5AXW - chains A and B of the 4 polymer chains in the assembly; structure by X-ray diffraction, 2.70 A resolution.

# Chain A
Name: CRISPR-associated endonuclease Cas9
Organism: Staphylococcus aureus subsp. aureus
Notes: EC 3.1.-.-
UniProtKB: J7RUA5 (J7RUA5_STAAU); numbering as in UniProt (aligned over 1-1053)
Sequence (1056 residues; numbered -2 to 1053; the number before each row is that of its first residue; numbers below 1 keep their minus sign (Gly-2 is residue -2)):
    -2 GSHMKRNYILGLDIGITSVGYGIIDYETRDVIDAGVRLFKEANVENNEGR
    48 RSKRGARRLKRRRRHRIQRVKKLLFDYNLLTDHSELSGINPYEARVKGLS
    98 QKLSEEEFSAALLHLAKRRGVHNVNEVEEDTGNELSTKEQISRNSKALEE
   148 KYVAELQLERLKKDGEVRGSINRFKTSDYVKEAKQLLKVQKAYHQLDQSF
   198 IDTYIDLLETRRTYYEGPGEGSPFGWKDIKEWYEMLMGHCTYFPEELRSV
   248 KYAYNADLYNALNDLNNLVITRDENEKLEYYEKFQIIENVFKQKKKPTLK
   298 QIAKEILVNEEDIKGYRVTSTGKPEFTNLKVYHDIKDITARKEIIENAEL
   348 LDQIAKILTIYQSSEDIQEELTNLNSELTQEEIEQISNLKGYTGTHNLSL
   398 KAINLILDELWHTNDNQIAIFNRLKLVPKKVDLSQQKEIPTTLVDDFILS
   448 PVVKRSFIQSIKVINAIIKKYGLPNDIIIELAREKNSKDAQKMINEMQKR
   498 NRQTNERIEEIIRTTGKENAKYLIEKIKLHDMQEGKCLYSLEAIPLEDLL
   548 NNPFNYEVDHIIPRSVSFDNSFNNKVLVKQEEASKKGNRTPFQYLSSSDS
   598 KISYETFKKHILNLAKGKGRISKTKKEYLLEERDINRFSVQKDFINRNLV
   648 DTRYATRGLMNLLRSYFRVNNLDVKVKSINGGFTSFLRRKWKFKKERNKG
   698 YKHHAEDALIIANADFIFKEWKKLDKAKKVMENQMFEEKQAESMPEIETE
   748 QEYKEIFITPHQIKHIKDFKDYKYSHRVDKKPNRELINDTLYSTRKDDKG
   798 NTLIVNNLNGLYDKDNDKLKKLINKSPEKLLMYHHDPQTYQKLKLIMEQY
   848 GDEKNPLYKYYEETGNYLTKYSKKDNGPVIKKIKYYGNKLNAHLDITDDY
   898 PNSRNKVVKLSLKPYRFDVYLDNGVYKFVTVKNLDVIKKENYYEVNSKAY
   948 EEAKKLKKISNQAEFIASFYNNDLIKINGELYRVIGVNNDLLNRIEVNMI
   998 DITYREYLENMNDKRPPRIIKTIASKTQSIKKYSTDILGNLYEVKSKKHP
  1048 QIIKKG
Unresolved in the structure: -2 to 2, 734-740, 1053
Sequence notes: expression tag (-2 to 0); engineered mutation Ala580 (Asn in J7RUA5), Ala946 (Cys in J7RUA5)
Ion coordination: Na+ site 1: Glu231, Met232, Met234; Na+ site 2: Tyr389, Thr390; Na+ site 3: Leu592, Ser594, Ile599
Swiss-Prot annotation at these positions:
  - region (PAM substrate-binding): Tyr882 to Ala889, Asn985 to Glu993
  - active site: Asp10 (For RuvC-like nuclease domain), His557 (Proton acceptor for HNH nuclease domain)
  - binding site (Mg(2+)): Asp10, Glu477, Glu481, His701
  - binding site (RNA): Tyr789
  - mutagenesis: Asp10 (D10A: Target DNA not cleaved), Glu477 (E477A: Target DNA not cleaved), His557 (H557A: Target DNA not cleaved), His701 (H701A: Target DNA not cleaved), Asp704 (D704A: Target DNA not cleaved), Thr787 (T787A: 60% target DNA cleaved), Asn985 (N985A: 40% target DNA cleaved), Asn986 (N986A: 75% target DNA cleaved), Arg991 (R991A: 20% target DNA cleaved), Glu993 (E993A: 50% target DNA cleaved), Arg1015 (R1015A: 5% target DNA cleaved)
From the paper describing this entry:
  - binding site for the 8-nt DNA strand: Asn985, Asn986, Arg991, Arg1015
  - contacts within the chain: Glu993-Arg1015 (salt bridge)
  - mutagenesis - T787A, N985A, N986A, R991A, E993A, R1015A: decreased catalytic activity
  - mutagenesis - D10A, E477A, H557A, N580A, H701A, D704A: abolished catalytic activity
  - mutagenesis - C946A: unchanged catalytic activity

# Chain B
Molecule: 73-nt RNA strand
Sequence (73 nucleotides; numbered 1 to 73; the number before each row is that of its first residue):
     1 GGAAAUUAGGUGCGCUUGGCGUUUUAGUACUCUGGAAACAGAAUCUACUA
    51 AAACAAGGCAAAAUGCCGUGUUU
Ion coordination: Na+: U11, G12

# Interface between chain A and chain B
Contacting residue pairs (197):
  Val41(A) - G12(B)  phosphate contact
  Val41(A) - C13(B)  phosphate contact
  Asn43(A) - G70(B)  sugar contact
  Asn44(A) - C13(B)  hydrogen bond to the phosphate
  Asn44(A) - G14(B)  hydrogen bond to the phosphate
  Asn44(A) - G70(B)  sugar contact
  Arg47(A) - G68(B)  salt bridge to the phosphate
  Arg47(A) - U69(B)  salt bridge to the phosphate
  Arg47(A) - G70(B)  sugar contact
  Arg48(A) - C13(B)  salt bridge to the phosphate
  Arg48(A) - G14(B)  salt bridge to the phosphate
  Arg48(A) - C15(B)  phosphate contact
  Lys50(A) - U69(B)  base contact
  Arg51(A) - G14(B)  salt bridge to the phosphate
  Arg51(A) - C15(B)  salt bridge to the phosphate
  Arg51(A) - G68(B)  phosphate contact
  Arg54(A) - G68(B)  salt bridge to the phosphate
  Arg54(A) - U69(B)  salt bridge to the phosphate
  Arg55(A) - C15(B)  salt bridge to the phosphate
  Arg55(A) - U16(B)  salt bridge to the phosphate
  Arg55(A) - C67(B)  salt bridge to the phosphate
  Leu56(A) - U17(B)  base contact
  Leu56(A) - G18(B)  phosphate contact
  Lys57(A) - C54(B)  phosphate contact
  Lys57(A) - A55(B)  salt bridge to the phosphate
  Arg58(A) - C66(B)  salt bridge to the phosphate
  Arg58(A) - C67(B)  salt bridge to the phosphate
  Arg59(A) - U16(B)  salt bridge to the phosphate
  Arg59(A) - U17(B)  salt bridge to the phosphate
  Arg59(A) - G65(B)  salt bridge to the phosphate
  Arg59(A) - C66(B)  salt bridge to the phosphate
  Arg60(A) - G18(B)  salt bridge to the phosphate
  Arg60(A) - G19(B)  salt bridge to the phosphate
  Arg61(A) - A53(B)  salt bridge to the phosphate
  Arg61(A) - C54(B)  salt bridge to the phosphate
  His62(A) - A63(B)  hydrogen bond to the sugar
  His62(A) - G65(B)  phosphate contact
  Arg63(A) - G18(B)  salt bridge to the phosphate
  Ile64(A) - A52(B)  phosphate contact
  Arg66(A) - A63(B)  hydrogen bond to the sugar
  Arg66(A) - U64(B)  sugar contact
  Lys69(A) - A62(B)  base contact
  Asn87(A) - U49(B)  sugar contact
  Pro88(A) - A50(B)  sugar contact
  Tyr89(A) - U49(B)  phosphate contact
  Tyr89(A) - A50(B)  hydrogen bond to the phosphate
  His111(A) - A50(B)  salt bridge to the phosphate
  His111(A) - A51(B)  phosphate contact
  Lys114(A) - A51(B)  salt bridge to the phosphate
  Lys114(A) - A52(B)  salt bridge to the phosphate
  Arg115(A) - G19(B)  phosphate contact
  Arg115(A) - C20(B)  phosphate contact
  Arg115(A) - A50(B)  salt bridge to the phosphate
  Arg116(A) - U17(B)  hydrogen bond to the phosphate
  Arg116(A) - G18(B)  salt bridge to the phosphate
  Arg116(A) - G19(B)  phosphate contact
  Gly117(A) - G18(B)  sugar contact
  Gly117(A) - G19(B)  hydrogen bond to the phosphate
  Val118(A) - G18(B)  sugar contact
  His119(A) - U17(B)  sugar contact
  Leu158(A) - C48(B)  sugar contact
  Gly162(A) - C48(B)  hydrogen bond to the sugar
  Glu163(A) - C48(B)  phosphate contact
  Glu163(A) - U49(B)  phosphate contact
  Val164(A) - U49(B)  hydrogen bond to the phosphate
  Arg165(A) - C20(B)  salt bridge to the phosphate
  Arg165(A) - U49(B)  hydrogen bond to the phosphate
  Arg165(A) - A50(B)  salt bridge to the phosphate
  Gly166(A) - G19(B)  hydrogen bond to the sugar
  Gly166(A) - C20(B)  hydrogen bond to the phosphate
  Asn169(A) - G19(B)  sugar contact
  Asn169(A) - C20(B)  hydrogen bond to the phosphate
  Arg170(A) - G19(B)  sugar contact
  Thr207(A) - U64(B)  base contact
  Arg208(A) - U17(B)  hydrogen bond to the sugar
  Arg208(A) - U64(B)  base contact
  Arg209(A) - U16(B)  hydrogen bond to the sugar
  Arg209(A) - U17(B)  hydrogen bond to the phosphate
  Arg209(A) - U64(B)  base contact
  Arg209(A) - G65(B)  salt bridge to the phosphate
  Arg209(A) - C66(B)  salt bridge to the phosphate
  Thr210(A) - C15(B)  sugar contact
  Thr210(A) - U16(B)  sugar contact
  Tyr211(A) - C15(B)  hydrogen bond to the sugar
  Tyr211(A) - U16(B)  sugar contact
  Glu213(A) - U64(B)  hydrogen bond to the base
  Gly214(A) - C15(B)  sugar contact
  Gly214(A) - U16(B)  phosphate contact
  Pro215(A) - C15(B)  phosphate contact
  Pro215(A) - U16(B)  phosphate contact
  Pro215(A) - C66(B)  phosphate contact
  Gly216(A) - G65(B)  phosphate contact
  Gly216(A) - C66(B)  hydrogen bond to the phosphate
  Glu217(A) - G65(B)  sugar contact
  Gly218(A) - C66(B)  sugar contact
  Ser219(A) - C66(B)  phosphate contact
  Ser219(A) - C67(B)  hydrogen bond to the phosphate
  Pro220(A) - C67(B)  sugar contact
  Phe221(A) - G14(B)  phosphate contact
  Phe221(A) - C15(B)  phosphate contact
  Phe221(A) - C67(B)  phosphate contact
  Phe221(A) - G68(B)  phosphate contact
  Thr238(A) - A3(B)  phosphate contact
  Thr238(A) - A4(B)  hydrogen bond to the phosphate
  Tyr239(A) - A3(B)  hydrogen bond to the sugar
  Lys248(A) - U6(B)  salt bridge to the phosphate
  Tyr256(A) - A4(B)  hydrogen bond to the sugar
  Asn257(A) - A5(B)  sugar contact
  Arg314(A) - A5(B)  hydrogen bond to the sugar
  Arg314(A) - U6(B)  hydrogen bond to the sugar
  Glu322(A) - U6(B)  sugar contact
  His393(A) - A4(B)  phosphate contact
  His393(A) - A5(B)  salt bridge to the phosphate
  Asn394(A) - A4(B)  phosphate contact
  Asn394(A) - A5(B)  hydrogen bond to the phosphate
  Gln414(A) - A3(B)  hydrogen bond to the sugar
  Gln414(A) - A4(B)  hydrogen bond to the sugar
  Ile415(A) - G2(B)  base contact
  Ile415(A) - A3(B)  base contact
  Leu446(A) - U11(B)  hydrogen bond to the sugar
  Leu446(A) - G12(B)  sugar contact
  Lys451(A) - U71(B)  hydrogen bond to the sugar
  Arg452(A) - U71(B)  salt bridge to the phosphate
  Arg452(A) - U72(B)  salt bridge to the phosphate
  Lys459(A) - U73(B)  salt bridge to the phosphate
  Arg654(A) - G2(B)  salt bridge to the phosphate
  Arg774(A) - U72(B)  salt bridge to the phosphate
  Arg774(A) - U73(B)  salt bridge to the phosphate
  Lys778(A) - G70(B)  salt bridge to the phosphate
  Lys778(A) - U71(B)  base contact
  Lys778(A) - U72(B)  base contact
  Asn780(A) - A55(B)  hydrogen bond to the base
  Asn780(A) - G68(B)  hydrogen bond to the sugar
  Asn780(A) - U69(B)  sugar contact
  Asn780(A) - G70(B)  phosphate contact
  Arg781(A) - A55(B)  hydrogen bond to the base
  Arg781(A) - U69(B)  sugar contact
  Arg781(A) - G70(B)  salt bridge to the phosphate
  Arg781(A) - U71(B)  salt bridge to the phosphate
  Glu782(A) - A55(B)  base contact
  Glu782(A) - U69(B)  base contact
  Leu783(A) - A55(B)  hydrogen bond to the base
  Leu783(A) - A56(B)  base contact
  Ile784(A) - A55(B)  sugar contact
  Thr787(A) - U22(B)  sugar contact
  Leu788(A) - U22(B)  hydrogen bond to the sugar
  Leu788(A) - U23(B)  sugar contact
  Leu788(A) - A53(B)  base contact
  Ser790(A) - U23(B)  phosphate contact
  Ser790(A) - U24(B)  hydrogen bond to the phosphate
  Arg792(A) - C45(B)  salt bridge to the phosphate
  Asn804(A) - U22(B)  phosphate contact
  Asn804(A) - U23(B)  hydrogen bond to the phosphate
  Leu828(A) - C45(B)  sugar contact
  Met829(A) - C45(B)  sugar contact
  His832(A) - U44(B)  sugar contact
  His832(A) - C45(B)  sugar contact
  Asp833(A) - C45(B)  base contact
  Gln835(A) - U31(B)  hydrogen bond to the phosphate
  Gln835(A) - C32(B)  phosphate contact
  Lys867(A) - C30(B)  base contact
  Lys867(A) - C45(B)  hydrogen bond to the base
  Lys867(A) - U46(B)  base contact
  Tyr868(A) - C30(B)  hydrogen bond to the sugar
  Tyr868(A) - U31(B)  sugar contact
  Ser869(A) - C30(B)  phosphate contact
  Ser869(A) - U31(B)  phosphate contact
  Lys870(A) - U31(B)  hydrogen bond to the phosphate
  Lys870(A) - C32(B)  salt bridge to the phosphate
  Pro875(A) - U46(B)  base contact
  Pro875(A) - A47(B)  sugar contact
  Val876(A) - U46(B)  hydrogen bond to the sugar
  Val876(A) - A47(B)  sugar contact
  Ile877(A) - U46(B)  phosphate contact
  Lys878(A) - U46(B)  phosphate contact
  Lys878(A) - A47(B)  hydrogen bond to the phosphate
  Lys879(A) - U22(B)  salt bridge to the phosphate
  Lys879(A) - U46(B)  phosphate contact
  Lys879(A) - A47(B)  hydrogen bond to the phosphate
  Ile880(A) - U46(B)  phosphate contact
  Lys881(A) - C45(B)  salt bridge to the phosphate
  Lys881(A) - U46(B)  hydrogen bond to the phosphate
  Leu891(A) - A56(B)  sugar contact
  Asp896(A) - A53(B)  sugar contact
  Tyr897(A) - U23(B)  base contact
  Tyr897(A) - U24(B)  sugar contact
  Tyr897(A) - A53(B)  hydrogen bond to the base
  Pro898(A) - U24(B)  sugar contact
  Asn899(A) - U25(B)  sugar contact
  Ser900(A) - U24(B)  hydrogen bond to the phosphate
  Arg901(A) - U25(B)  hydrogen bond to the phosphate
  Val904(A) - U23(B)  sugar contact
  Lys906(A) - C54(B)  hydrogen bond to the sugar
  Lys906(A) - A55(B)  hydrogen bond to the sugar
  Leu931(A) - A56(B)  sugar contact
  Lys935(A) - A56(B)  base contact
  Lys935(A) - G68(B)  hydrogen bond to the sugar
Other interface residues (no listed pair), chain A (125 interface residues in all): Glu45, Gly46, Gln65, Leu110, Ser167, Trp223, Tyr249, Thr324, Leu395, Pro425, Pro448, Ile455, Gln456, Asp786, Asn873, Ile893, Val933, Ile934
Other interface residues (no listed pair), chain B (50 interface residues in all): G10, A43, G57

# Overview
Chain A and chain B form an interface of 125 and 50 residues respectively, with 51 hydrogen bonds and 47 salt
bridges. Polar pairs include Glu213(A)-U64(B), Asn780(A)-A55(B) and Arg781(A)-A55(B). From the paper: a
binding site for the 8-nt DNA strand at Asn985(A), Asn986(A) and Arg991(A) among others; T787A, N985A and
N986A of chain A, among others, reduce catalytic activity; 13 substitutions were tested in all.
Here chain A is CRISPR-associated endonuclease Cas9 (Staphylococcus aureus subsp. aureus) and chain B is a
73-nt RNA strand. Entry 5AXW (Crystal structure of Staphylococcus aureus Cas9 in complex with sgRNA and target
DNA (TTGGGT PAM)) was determined by X-ray diffraction together with 5CZZ from the same study.
